Entry 1D4D (X-ray diffraction, 2.50 A resolution); this record covers chain A.

== Chain A ==
Protein: Flavocytochrome C fumarate reductase
From: Shewanella oneidensis
Notes: EC 1.3.99.1
UniProtKB: P83223 (FRDA_SHEON); residues 0-571 here correspond to UniProt positions 25-596 (UniProt number = residue number + 25)
Sequence (572 residues; numbered 0 to 571; the number before each row is that of its first residue; numbering starts at 0):
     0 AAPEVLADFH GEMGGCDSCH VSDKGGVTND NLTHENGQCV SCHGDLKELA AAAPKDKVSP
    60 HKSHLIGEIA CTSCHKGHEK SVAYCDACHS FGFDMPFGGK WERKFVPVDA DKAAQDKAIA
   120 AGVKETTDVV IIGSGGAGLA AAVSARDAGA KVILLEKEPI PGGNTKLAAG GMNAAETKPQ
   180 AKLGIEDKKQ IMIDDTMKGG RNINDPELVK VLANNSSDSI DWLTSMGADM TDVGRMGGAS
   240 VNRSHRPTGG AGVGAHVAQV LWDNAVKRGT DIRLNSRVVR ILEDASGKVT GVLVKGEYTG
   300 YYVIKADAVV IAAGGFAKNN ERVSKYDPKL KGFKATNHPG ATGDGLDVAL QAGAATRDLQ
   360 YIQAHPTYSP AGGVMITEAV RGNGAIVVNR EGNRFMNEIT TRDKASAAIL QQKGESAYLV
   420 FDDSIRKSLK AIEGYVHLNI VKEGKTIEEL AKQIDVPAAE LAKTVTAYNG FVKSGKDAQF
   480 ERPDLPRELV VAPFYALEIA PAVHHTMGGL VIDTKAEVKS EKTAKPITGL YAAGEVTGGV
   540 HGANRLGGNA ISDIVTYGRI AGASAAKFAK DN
Not modelled in the structure: 0-3, 54-56, 284-285, 472, 570-571
Glycans and other covalent adducts: heme c (HEC) linked to Cys-18, Cys-38, Cys-41, Cys-70, Cys-73, Cys-84, Cys-87
Ion coordination: heme c Fe (4 sites), coordinated by His-9, His-19, His-42, His-60, His-63, His-74, His-77, His-88
Ligand contacts:
  - FAD (flavin-adenine dinucleotide): Ile-131, Gly-132, Ser-133, Gly-134, Gly-135, Ala-136, Gly-137, Leu-154, Glu-155, Lys-156, Glu-157, Gly-161, Gly-162, Asn-163, Thr-164, Leu-166, Ala-167, Ala-168, Gly-169, Gly-170, Ser-275, Arg-276, Val-277, Ala-311, Ala-312, Gly-313, Thr-335, Asn-336, His-337, Gly-339, Asp-343, Gly-344, Met-374, His-503, His-504, Gly-533, Glu-534, Val-535, Arg-544, Gly-547, Asn-548, Ala-549, Ile-550, Ile-553
  - heme c (HEC), molecule 1: Leu-5, Ala-6, His-9, Gly-14, Cys-15, Ser-17, His-19, Lys-23, Gly-24, Gly-25, Val-26, Leu-31, Thr-71, His-74, Lys-75, Gly-76, His-77, Glu-78, Tyr-297
  - heme c (HEC), molecule 2: Leu-5, Phe-8, His-9, Met-12, Ser-17, Glu-34, Gln-37, His-42, Thr-71, His-74, Pro-95, Phe-96
  - heme c (HEC), molecule 3: Val-39, His-42, Gly-43, Asp-44, Leu-45, Leu-48, Pro-59, His-60, Ile-68, Ala-69, Ser-72, His-74, Ala-82, Tyr-83, Phe-92, Asp-93, Met-94, Pro-95
  - heme c (HEC), molecule 4: Val-57, Ser-58, Pro-59, Ser-62, His-63, Leu-64, Tyr-83, Ala-86, His-88, Phe-90, Phe-92, Leu-166, Ala-168, His-337, Pro-338, Val-373, Met-374, Thr-376, Ala-430, Gly-433, Tyr-434, Leu-437
  - succinic acid (SIN): Ala-168, Gly-169, Met-235, His-364, Met-374, Ile-375, Thr-376, Glu-377, Arg-401, His-503, Arg-544, Leu-545, Gly-546, Gly-547

== Overview ==
Chain A binds flavin-adenine dinucleotide and succinic acid. Heme c is covalently linked to Cys-18, Cys-38,
Cys-70 and Cys-84. His-9 and His-42 coordinate a heme c Fe ion.
Chain A is Flavocytochrome C fumarate reductase (Shewanella oneidensis); the structure, Crystal structure of
the succinate complexed form of the flavocytochrome C fumarate reductase of shewanella putrefaciens ..., was
determined by X-ray diffraction together with 1D4C and 1D4E from the same study.
